PDB entry 7UM0 | electron microscopy, 3.80 A resolution | chains A and c of the 6 polymer chains in the assembly

[Chain A]
Molecule: DNA-directed RNA polymerase subunit
Organism: Bacillus phage AR9
Reference sequence: A0A172JIC8 (A0A172JIC8_9CAUD); residues 1-464 here = UniProt positions 1-464
Amino-acid sequence (464 residues; numbered 1 to 464; the number before each row is that of its first residue):
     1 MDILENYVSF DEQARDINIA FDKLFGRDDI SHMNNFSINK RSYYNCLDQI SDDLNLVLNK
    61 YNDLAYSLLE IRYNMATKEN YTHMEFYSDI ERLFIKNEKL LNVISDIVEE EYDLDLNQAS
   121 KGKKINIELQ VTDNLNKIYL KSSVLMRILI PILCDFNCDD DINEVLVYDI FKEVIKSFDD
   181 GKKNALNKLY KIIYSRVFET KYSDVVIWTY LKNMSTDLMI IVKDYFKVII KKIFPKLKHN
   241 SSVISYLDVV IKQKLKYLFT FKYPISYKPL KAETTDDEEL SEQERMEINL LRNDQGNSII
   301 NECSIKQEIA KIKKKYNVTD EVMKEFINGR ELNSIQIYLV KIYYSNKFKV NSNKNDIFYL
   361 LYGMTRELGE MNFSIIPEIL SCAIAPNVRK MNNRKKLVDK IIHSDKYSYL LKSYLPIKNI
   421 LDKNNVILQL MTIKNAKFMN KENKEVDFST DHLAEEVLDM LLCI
Disordered / not traced: 1-5
What the authors report for this chain:
  - mutagenesis - V206G: increased catalytic activity on -10T-containing promoters
  - mutagenesis - Y246A: abolished catalytic activity on dsDNA
  - mutagenesis - S245E, Y246A: unchanged catalytic activity on fork template
  - mutagenesis - S245E: decreased catalytic activity on dsDNA template
  - mutagenesis - R389A/K390A/R394A/K395A/K396A: decreased catalytic activity

[Chain c]
Molecule: DNA-directed RNA polymerase beta subunit
Organism: Bacillus phage AR9
Reference sequence: A0A172JI16 (A0A172JI16_9CAUD); residue numbers follow UniProt; this construct covers 1-496
Amino-acid sequence (496 residues; numbered 1 to 496; the number before each row is that of its first residue):
     1 MISNFRKFHG NKNQEKFNEN LILNKENESI LNYLDPICKT LEIIPEITYL GSSVEPINKV
    61 YKFNKEEKTS DIERSELQLI KMSFLIEKDD KKEEINKFIY FPKLIDSQYF IINGNRYYPI
   121 YQLLDSGTYR TNKALTLKTL LMPIVLREKK ETFDDINGET HTMLNVDLDL FKSKVPFLIY
   181 FFSKFGFEGT LEYFGLQDLI HVLMKEDLDQ LDEDEINDNV IFMITKNISL VVDKNFFSNK
   241 NNQIIIATLL NCFNTRIKID KIYEKDYWVK KLGGYFTTNN SNKQEKGEGI ILSFERILDE
   301 WTKKILRTEE KNKEDIYSVV RWMINNYLAL VKQDNMNLAN KRIRLYEYLL HPLLIKFSKG
   361 TYRVLNNRNS NKFEKIKTIF SNIQEGFLVK KIINNELLRY DNSVNSISLF TLILRYTQSG
   421 PQSPFSSNST NNKLRGLHPS YLGRLGLTST SAGDPGASGS LTPFLELPEN SYMHFTEEPE
   481 INLNIDDISI DEVIES
Disordered / not traced: 485-496

[Chain A / chain c interface]
Contacting residue pairs (6):
  Glu199(A) with Arg368(c), salt bridge; Asn369(c)
  Ser203(A) with Arg363(c); Asn366(c), hydrogen bond (side chain-backbone)
  Asp204(A) with Lys375(c), salt bridge
  Lys256(A) with Glu374(c), salt bridge
Other interface residues (no listed pair), chain A (6 interface residues in all): Val206, Lys252
Other interface residues (no listed pair), chain c (7 interface residues in all): Asn367

[Summary]
The interface between chain A and chain c involves 6 residues on one side and 7 on the other, with 1 hydrogen
bond and 3 salt bridges. Polar contacts include Glu199(A)-Arg368(c), Asp204(A)-Lys375(c) and
Lys256(A)-Glu374(c). From the paper: V206G of chain A increases catalytic activity on -10T-containing
promoters; Y246A of chain A abolishes catalytic activity on dsDNA; 4 substitutions were tested in all.
Chain A is DNA-directed RNA polymerase subunit and chain c is DNA-directed RNA polymerase beta subunit, both
from Bacillus phage AR9; the structure, Structure of the phage AR9 non-virion RNA polymerase holoenzyme in
complex with two DNA oligonucleotides containing ..., was determined by electron microscopy (same publication
as 7S00, 7S01 and 7UM1).
